PDB entry 9AXL | electron microscopy, 3.30 A resolution | chains H and L of the 4 polymer chains in the assembly

# Chain H
Name: R21D10 Fab heavy chain
Organism: Mus musculus
Notes: antibody fragment or engineered binder
Sequence (227 residues; numbered 1 to 227; the number before each row is that of its first residue):
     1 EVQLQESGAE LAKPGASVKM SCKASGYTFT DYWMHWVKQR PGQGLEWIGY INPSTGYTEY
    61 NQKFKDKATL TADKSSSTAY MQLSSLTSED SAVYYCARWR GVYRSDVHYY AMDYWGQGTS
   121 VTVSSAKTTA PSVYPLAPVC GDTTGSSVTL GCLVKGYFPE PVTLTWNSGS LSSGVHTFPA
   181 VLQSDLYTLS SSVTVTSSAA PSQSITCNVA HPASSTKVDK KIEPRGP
Cystine bridges: Cys22-Cys96, Cys152-Cys207

# Chain L
Name: R21D10 Fab light chain
Organism: Mus musculus
Notes: antibody fragment or engineered binder
Sequence (213 residues; numbered 1 to 213; the number before each row is that of its first residue):
     1 QIVLTQSPAI MSASPGEKVT MTCSASSSVS YMHWYQQKSG TSPKRWIYDT SKLASGVPAR
    61 FSGSGSGTSY SLTISSMEAE DAATYYCQQW SSKPPTFGAG TKLELKWADA APTVSIFPPS
   121 SEQLTSGGAS VVCFLNNFYP KDINVKWKID GSERQNGVLN SWTDQDSKDS TYSMSSTLTL
   181 TKDEYERHNS YTCEATHKTS TSPIVKSFNR NEC
Cystine bridges: Cys23-Cys87, Cys133-Cys193

# Interface between chain H and chain L
Disulfides between the chains: Cys140(H)-Cys213(L)
Pairs across the interface (67):
  His35(H) - Trp90(L)
  Gln39(H) - Gln37(L)  hydrogen bond
  Gln43(H) - Tyr86(L)
  Gln43(H) - Ala99(L)
  Leu45(H) - Phe97(L)
  Trp47(H) - Pro95(L)
  Tyr50(H) - Trp90(L)  hydrophobic
  Gln62(H) - Gln1(L)
  Gln62(H) - Pro94(L)
  Tyr95(H) - Thr41(L)  hydrogen bond (side chain-backbone)
  Ser105(H) - His33(L)
  Ser105(H) - Asp49(L)
  Asp106(H) - Tyr31(L)
  Val107(H) - Tyr31(L)  hydrophobic
  His108(H) - Tyr31(L)
  His108(H) - His33(L)
  Tyr109(H) - Trp90(L)
  Tyr110(H) - His33(L)  hydrogen bond (backbone-side chain)
  Tyr110(H) - Gln88(L)
  Tyr110(H) - Trp90(L)  hydrophobic
  Ala111(H) - Tyr35(L)
  Ala111(H) - Arg45(L)
  Met112(H) - Tyr35(L)
  Met112(H) - Gln88(L)
  Met112(H) - Phe97(L)  hydrophobic
  Asp113(H) - Arg45(L)  salt bridge
  Trp115(H) - Pro43(L)
  Gln117(H) - Thr41(L)
  Tyr134(H) - Gln123(L)
  Tyr134(H) - Ser126(L)
  Pro135(H) - Ser120(L)  hydrogen bond (backbone-side chain)
  Leu136(H) - Phe117(L)  hydrophobic
  Leu136(H) - Pro118(L)
  Leu136(H) - Val132(L)  hydrophobic
  Ala137(H) - Phe117(L)
  Ala137(H) - Pro118(L)
  Val139(H) - Ile116(L)
  Val139(H) - Pro118(L)  hydrophobic
  Val139(H) - Phe208(L)  hydrophobic
  Cys140(H) - Glu212(L)
  Cys140(H) - Cys213(L)  disulfide
  Gly141(H) - Glu212(L)
  Asp142(H) - Ile116(L)
  Asp142(H) - Ser207(L)
  Thr149(H) - Ser115(L)
  Thr149(H) - Phe117(L)
  Leu150(H) - Phe117(L)  hydrophobic
  His176(H) - Asn136(L)  hydrogen bond
  His176(H) - Asn137(L)
  His176(H) - Ser173(L)  hydrogen bond
  Phe178(H) - Phe134(L)  hydrophobic
  Phe178(H) - Ser161(L)
  Phe178(H) - Thr163(L)
  Phe178(H) - Ser173(L)
  Phe178(H) - Ser175(L)
  Pro179(H) - Ser161(L)  hydrogen bond (backbone-side chain)
  Pro179(H) - Trp162(L)
  Gln183(H) - Leu159(L)
  Ser190(H) - Phe134(L)
  Ser192(H) - Phe134(L)
  Thr194(H) - Asn136(L)  hydrogen bond
  Lys220(H) - Glu122(L)  salt bridge
  Arg225(H) - Pro118(L)  hydrogen bond (side chain-backbone)
  Arg225(H) - Pro119(L)  hydrogen bond (side chain-backbone)
  Arg225(H) - Ser120(L)
  Gly226(H) - Cys213(L)
  Pro227(H) - Cys213(L)  hydrophobic
Interface residues without a listed pair, chain H (48 interface residues in all): Gly44, Tyr60, Trp99, Arg100, Pro138, Gly151, Thr177, Val181
Interface residues without a listed pair, chain L (48 interface residues in all): Ser30, Ser42, Tyr48, Gln89, Lys93, Thr96, Gly100, Ser121, Met174

# Overview
Chain H and chain L each contribute 48 residues to their interface, with 1 disulfide bond, 10 hydrogen bonds
and 2 salt bridges. Among the polar pairs are Asp113(H)-Arg45(L), Lys220(H)-Glu122(L) and Gln39(H)-Gln37(L).
Here chain H is R21D10 Fab heavy chain and chain L is R21D10 Fab light chain, both from Mus musculus. Entry
9AXL (Structure of the semi-extended AlphaIIbBeta3 in complex with R21D10 Fab) was determined by electron
microscopy.
